Entry 4DR2 (X-ray diffraction, 3.25 A resolution); this record covers chains A and K of the 21 polymer chains in the assembly.

# Chain A
Molecule: 16S rRNA
Source organism: Thermus thermophilus
Sequence (1522 nucleotides; row label = number of the first residue in the row; note: 42 numbers in that range are skipped by the numbering (no residue carries them; nothing is unmodelled there); a row labelled like 190A-190L holds insertion residues (190A, then the next letters in order); numbering starts at 0):
     0 UUUGUUGGAGAGUUUGAUCCUGGCUCAGGGUGAACGCUGGCGGCGUGCCU
    50 AAGACAUGCAAGUCGUGCGGG
    73 CCGCGGGGUUUU
    88 ACUCCG
    95 UGGUC
   101 AGCGGCGGACGGGUGAGUAACGCGUGGGU
  129A G
   130 ACCUACCCGGAAGAGGGGGACAACCCGGGGAAACUCGGGCUAAUCCCCCA
   180 UGUGGACCCGC
190A-190L CCCUUGGGGUGU
   191 GUCCAAAGGGCUUU
   216 GCCCGCUUCCGGAUGGGCCCGCGUCCCAUCAGCUAGUUGGUGGGGUAAUG
   266 GCCCACCAAGGCGACGACGGGUAGCCGGUCUGAGAGGAUGGCCGGCCACA
   316 GGGGCACUGAGACACGGGCCCCACUCCUACGGGAGGCAGCAGUUAGGAAU
   366 CUUCCGCAAUGGGCGCAAGCCUGACGGAGCGACGCCGCUUGGAGGAAGAA
   416 GCCCUUCGGGGUGUAAACUCCUGAA
   442 CCCGGGACGAAACCCCCGACGA
   474 GGGGACUGACGGUACCGGG
   494 GUAAUAGCGCCGGCCAACUCCGUGCCAGCAGCCGCGGUAAUACGGAGGGC
   544 GCGAGCGUUACCCGGAUUCACUGGGCGUAAAGGGCGUGUAGGCGGCCUGG
   594 GGCGUCCCAUGUGAAAGACCACGGCUCAACCGUGGGGGAGCGUGGGAUAC
   644 GCUCAGGCUAGACGGUGGGAGAGGGUGGUGGAAUUCCCGGAGUAGCGGUG
   694 AAAUGCGCAGAUACCGGGAGGAACGCCGAUGGCGAAGGCAGCCACCUGGU
   744 CCACCCGUGACGCUGAGGCGCGAAAGCGUGGGGAGCAAACCGGAUUAGAU
   794 ACCCGGGUAGUCCACGCCCUAAACGAUGCGCGCUAGGUCUCUGGGUCU
   848 CCUGGGGGCCGAAGCUAACGCGUUAAGCGCGCCGCCUGGGGAGUACGGCC
   898 GCAAGGCUGAAACUCAAAGGAAUUGACGGGGGCCCGCACAAGCGGUGGAG
   948 CAUGUGGUUUAAUUCGAAGXAACGCGAAGAACCUUACCAGGCCUUGACAU
   998 GCUAGG
 1003A G
  1004 AACCCGGGUGAAAGCCUGGGGUGCCCC
1030A-1030D GCGA
  1031 GGGGAGCCCUAGCACAGGUGCUGCAUGGCCGUCGUCAGCUCGUGCCGUGA
  1081 GGUGUUGGGUUAAGUCCCGCAACGAGCGCAACCCCCGCCGUUAGUUGCCA
  1131 GCGGUUCGGCCGGGCACUCUAACGGGACUGCCCGCGAAA
  1171 GCGGGAGGAAGGAGGGGACGACGUCUGGUCAGCAUGGCCCUUACGGCCUG
  1221 GGCGACACACGUGCUACAAUGCCCACUACAAAGCGAUGCCACCCGGCAAC
  1271 GGGGAGCUAAUCGCAAAAAGGUGGGCCCAGUUCGGAUUGGGGUCUGCAAC
  1321 CCGACCCCAUGAAGCCGGAAUCGCUAGUAAUCGCGGAUCAG
 1361A C
  1362 CAUGCCGCGGUGAAUACGUUCCCGGGCCUUGUACACACXGCCXGUXACGC
  1412 CAUGGGAGCGGGCUCUACCCGAAGUCGCCGGG
  1446 AGCCUACGGG
  1459 CAGGCGCCGAGGGUAGGGCCCGUGACUGGGGCGAAGUCGUAACAAGGUAG
  1509 CUGUACCGGAAGGUGCGGCUGGAUCCACUCCUUUCU
Not modelled in the structure: 0-4, 1534-1538
Construct notes: conflict C1534 (A2157 in M26923.1), A1535 (C2158 in M26923.1)
Modified residues: PSU (pseudouridine-5'-monophosphate) at position 516, 7MG (7N-methyl-8-hydroguanosine-5'-monophosphate) at position 527, M2G (N2-dimethylguanosine-5'-monophosphate) at position 966, 5MC (5-methylcytidine-5'-monophosphate) at position 967, 2MG (2N-methylguanosine-5'-monophosphate) at position 1207, 5MC (5-methylcytidine-5'-monophosphate) at position 1400, 4OC (4n,o2'-methylcytidine-5'-monophosphate) at position 1402, 5MC (5-methylcytidine-5'-monophosphate) at position 1404, 5MC (5-methylcytidine-5'-monophosphate) at position 1407, UR3 (3-methyluridine-5'-monophoshate) at position 1498, MA6 (6N-dimethyladenosine-5'-monophoshate) at position 1518, MA6 (6N-dimethyladenosine-5'-monophoshate) at position 1519, PSU (pseudouridine-5'-monophosphate) at position 1540, PSU (pseudouridine-5'-monophosphate) at position 1541
Ion coordination: Mg2+ site 1 near U5 (its only coordinating residue here); Mg2+ site 2 near U12 (its only coordinating residue here); Mg2+ site 3: U12, C526, 7MG_527; Mg2+ site 4 near G21 (its only coordinating residue here); Mg2+ site 5: C48, U49; Mg2+ site 6 near A53 (its only coordinating residue here); Mg2+ site 7: A59, C386; Mg2+ site 8: G61, U62; Mg2+ site 9: G107, G324; Mg2+ site 10: A109, G331; Mg2+ site 11: G117, G289; Mg2+ site 12: C121, G124, U125, G236; 84 more Mg2+ sites not listed
Residues lining bound ligands:
  - paromomycin (PAR), molecule 1: U30, G31, C48, U49, U304, G305, G306, C554, C555
  - paromomycin (PAR), molecule 2: G31, C47, C48, A50, A51, G52, A53, G113, U114, G115, A353, C355, A356, U358, U359, A360, G361, U365, C366
  - paromomycin (PAR), molecule 3: G64, U65, G68, G69, G70, C73, U95, G96, G97, U98, C99, A101
  - paromomycin (PAR), molecule 4: A119, A120, C121, G122, C123, G236, C237, G238, U239, C240, C241, C280, G281, A282
  - paromomycin (PAR), molecule 5: G127, G128, U129, C132, U133, A228, U229, G230, G231
  - paromomycin (PAR), molecule 6: G292, G293, U294, C295, U296, G297, G301, G302, A303, G610, A611, A632
  - paromomycin (PAR), molecule 7: A412, G413, A414, A415, C417, C418, C419, G424, G425, G426, U427, G428
  - paromomycin (PAR), molecule 8: G567, G568, C569, G570, G575, G821, G874, C875, C877, C879, C880
  - paromomycin (PAR), molecule 9: U598, C599, C601, A602, U603, G604, A632, G633, C634, G635, U636, G637
  - paromomycin (PAR), molecule 10: U605, G606, A607, A608, G628, G629, G630, G631
  - paromomycin (PAR), molecule 11: G610, A611, C612, C613, A614, G616, A622, C623, C624, G625, U626, G627
  - paromomycin (PAR), molecule 12: G661, G662, A663, G664, G666, G667, C739, U740, G741, G742, U743
  - paromomycin (PAR), molecule 13: U669, G670, G671, U672, G673, G714, A715, A716, C717, C805, C806, A807
  - paromomycin (PAR), molecule 14: A716, C717, G718, C732, A733, A766, A767, U804, C805, C806, G1525, G1526
  - paromomycin (PAR), molecule 15: C770, G771, U772, G773, G774, G775, G776, A802, G803
  - paromomycin (PAR), molecule 16: C1060, G1061, U1062, U1065, C1066, C1189, G1190
  - paromomycin (PAR), molecule 17: G1405, U1406, 5MC_1407, A1408, C1409, G1489, C1490, G1491, A1492, A1493, G1494, U1495, C1496

# Chain K
Name: 30S ribosomal protein S11
Source organism: Thermus thermophilus
UniProt: P80376 (RS11_THET8); residue numbers follow UniProt; this construct covers 1-129
Chain sequence (129 residues; numbered 1 to 129; the number before each row is that of its first residue):
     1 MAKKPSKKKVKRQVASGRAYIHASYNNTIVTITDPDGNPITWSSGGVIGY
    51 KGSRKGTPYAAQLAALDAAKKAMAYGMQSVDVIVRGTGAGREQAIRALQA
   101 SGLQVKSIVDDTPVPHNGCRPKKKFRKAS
Not modelled in the structure: 1-10, 128-129
Ion coordination: Mg2+: Asn26 (shared with G691(A) of chain A)

# How chain A and chain K interact
Residue-residue contacts (82; chain A residue first):
  G674(A) - His116(K)  base contact
  A675(A) - Val114(K)  hydrogen bond to the sugar
  A675(A) - Pro115(K)  base contact
  A675(A) - His116(K)  hydrogen bond to the base
  A675(A) - Gly118(K)  base contact
  A676(A) - Pro113(K)  sugar contact
  A676(A) - Pro115(K)  sugar contact
  A676(A) - Cys119(K)  base contact
  U677(A) - Cys119(K)  base contact
  G683(A) - Asn38(K)  hydrogen bond to the base
  G683(A) - Pro39(K)  base contact
  A684(A) - Arg12(K)  hydrogen bond to the phosphate
  A684(A) - Asn38(K)  sugar contact
  A684(A) - Pro39(K)  hydrogen bond to the sugar
  G685(A) - Arg12(K)  salt bridge to the phosphate
  G685(A) - Pro39(K)  sugar contact
  G685(A) - Ile40(K)  phosphate contact
  G685(A) - Trp42(K)  sugar contact
  U686(A) - Trp42(K)  hydrogen bond to the sugar
  A687(A) - Trp42(K)  sugar contact
  A687(A) - Lys71(K)  salt bridge to the phosphate
  G688(A) - Trp42(K)  sugar contact
  G688(A) - Ser44(K)  hydrogen bond to the phosphate
  G688(A) - Gly46(K)  sugar contact
  G688(A) - Val47(K)  sugar contact
  C689(A) - Asn27(K)  hydrogen bond to the phosphate
  C689(A) - Ser44(K)  hydrogen bond to the phosphate
  C689(A) - Gly45(K)  phosphate contact
  C689(A) - Gly46(K)  hydrogen bond to the phosphate
  C689(A) - Lys55(K)  salt bridge to the phosphate
  G690(A) - Asn27(K)  hydrogen bond to the phosphate
  G690(A) - Lys55(K)  hydrogen bond to the base
  G691(A) - Asn26(K)  hydrogen bond to the phosphate
  G691(A) - Lys51(K)  base contact
  G691(A) - Gly52(K)  base contact
  G691(A) - Lys55(K)  hydrogen bond to the base
  U692(A) - Asn26(K)  hydrogen bond to the phosphate
  U692(A) - Gly52(K)  base contact
  U692(A) - Ser53(K)  hydrogen bond to the base
  U692(A) - Lys124(K)  salt bridge to the phosphate
  A694(A) - Ser53(K)  hydrogen bond to the phosphate
  A695(A) - Gly52(K)  phosphate contact
  A695(A) - Ser53(K)  hydrogen bond to the phosphate
  A704(A) - Trp42(K)  base contact
  U705(A) - Ile29(K)  sugar contact
  A706(A) - His22(K)  sugar contact
  A706(A) - Ile29(K)  sugar contact
  A706(A) - Thr31(K)  hydrogen bond to the base
  A706(A) - Pro39(K)  base contact
  C707(A) - Tyr20(K)  phosphate contact
  C707(A) - Thr31(K)  sugar contact
  C707(A) - Gly37(K)  hydrogen bond to the sugar
  C707(A) - Pro39(K)  base contact
  C707(A) - Arg85(K)  salt bridge to the phosphate
  C708(A) - Tyr20(K)  sugar contact
  C708(A) - Asp36(K)  hydrogen bond to the sugar
  C708(A) - Gly37(K)  sugar contact
  C708(A) - Arg85(K)  salt bridge to the phosphate
  G714(A) - Cys119(K)  base contact
  A715(A) - Gly118(K)  base contact
  A716(A) - Asn117(K)  hydrogen bond to the sugar
  A716(A) - Gly118(K)  base contact
  C717(A) - His116(K)  phosphate contact
  C717(A) - Asn117(K)  sugar contact
  G718(A) - Pro115(K)  sugar contact
  G718(A) - His116(K)  stacking on the base
  G718(A) - Asn117(K)  sugar contact
  A777(A) - Cys119(K)  base contact
  G778(A) - Cys119(K)  sugar contact
  G778(A) - Arg120(K)  hydrogen bond to the sugar
  C779(A) - Arg120(K)  sugar contact
  C779(A) - Pro121(K)  sugar contact
  C779(A) - Lys122(K)  phosphate contact
  C779(A) - Lys123(K)  phosphate contact
  A780(A) - Lys122(K)  salt bridge to the phosphate
  A780(A) - Lys123(K)  hydrogen bond to the phosphate
  C796(A) - Lys123(K)  salt bridge to the phosphate
  C797(A) - Lys124(K)  phosphate contact
  G798(A) - Lys122(K)  salt bridge to the phosphate
  G1523(A) - Lys123(K)  salt bridge to the phosphate
  C1524(A) - Arg120(K)  salt bridge to the phosphate
  G1525(A) - Arg120(K)  salt bridge to the phosphate
Also at the interface, not in a pair above, chain A (37 interface residues in all): U1522
Also at the interface, not in a pair above, chain K (39 interface residues in all): Ser24, Thr33, Tyr75, Arg126

# Summary
37 residues of chain A face 39 of chain K across their interface; the contacts include 24 hydrogen bonds, 12
salt bridges and 1 aromatic stacking contact. Polar contacts include A675(A)-His116(K), G683(A)-Asn38(K) and
G690(A)-Lys55(K). Chain A binds 17 copies of paromomycin.
Here chain A is 16S rRNA and chain K is 30S ribosomal protein S11, both from Thermus thermophilus. Entry 4DR2
(Crystal structure of the Thermus thermophilus (HB8) 30S ribosomal subunit with multiple copies of paromomycin
molecules ...) was determined by X-ray diffraction, deposited together with 4DR1, 4DR3, 4DR4, 4DR5, 4DR6 and
4DR7.
